PDB entry 4B6M | X-ray diffraction, 1.59 A resolution | chain A

== Chain A ==
Name: Tubulin-specific chaperone, putative
Organism: Trypanosoma brucei
Notes: fragment: cap-gly domain, residues 152-232
Reference sequence: D0A053 (D0A053_TRYB9); residues 152-232 here = UniProt positions 152-232
Sequence (84 residues; row label = number of the first residue in the row):
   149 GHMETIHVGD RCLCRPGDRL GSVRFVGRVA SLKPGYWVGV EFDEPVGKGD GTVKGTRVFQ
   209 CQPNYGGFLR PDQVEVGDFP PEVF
Not modelled in the structure: 149-152
Differences from the reference sequence: expression tag (149-151)
From the paper describing this entry:
  - contacts within the chain: Arg159-Asp191 (salt bridge), Arg159-Phe227 (hydrogen bond), Arg172-Glu189 (salt bridge)
  - interface residues: Asp226, Pro228, Glu230, Phe232
  - binding site for formate: Arg167, Gln221

== In short ==
From the paper: a binding site for formate at Arg167 and Gln221; interface residues Asp226, Pro228 and Glu230
among others.
Chain A is Tubulin-specific chaperone, putative (Trypanosoma brucei); the structure, Trypansoma brucei tubulin
binding cofactor B CAP-Gly domain, was determined by X-ray diffraction together with 4B6W from the same study.
